PDB entry 3GL9 | X-ray diffraction, 1.80 A resolution | chain A

[Chain A]
Protein: Response regulator
Organism: Thermotoga maritima
Reference sequence: Q9WYT9 (Q9WYT9_THEMA); residue numbers follow UniProt; this construct covers 1-122
Sequence (122 residues; row label = number of the first residue in the row):
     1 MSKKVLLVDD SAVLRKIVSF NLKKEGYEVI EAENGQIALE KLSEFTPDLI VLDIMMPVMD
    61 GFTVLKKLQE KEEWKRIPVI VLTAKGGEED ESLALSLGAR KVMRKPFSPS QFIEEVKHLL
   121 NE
Disordered / not traced: 1, 122
Modified residues: Asp-53 (aspartate beryllium trifluoride; BFD)
Ion coordination: Mg2+: Asp-10, Asp-53, Met-55

[Summary]
Asp-10, Asp-53 and Met-55 coordinate Mg2+.
Chain A is Response regulator (Thermotoga maritima); the structure, The structure of a histidine
kinase-response regulator complex sheds light into two-component signaling and reveals a ..., was determined
by X-ray diffraction (same publication as 3DGE and 3DGF).
